3P14 - chains A and C; structure by X-ray diffraction, 2.51 A resolution.

== Chain A (and C) ==
Protein: L-rhamnose isomerase
Source organism: Bacillus halodurans
Notes: EC 5.3.1.14; chain C of this document is another copy of the same molecule, construct and numbering; everything in this record applies to it too
UniProtKB: Q9KCL9 (RHAA_BACHD); residue numbers follow UniProt; this construct covers 1-418
Amino-acid sequence (424 residues; each row starts with the number of its first residue; numbers below 1 keep their minus sign (His-5 is residue -5)):
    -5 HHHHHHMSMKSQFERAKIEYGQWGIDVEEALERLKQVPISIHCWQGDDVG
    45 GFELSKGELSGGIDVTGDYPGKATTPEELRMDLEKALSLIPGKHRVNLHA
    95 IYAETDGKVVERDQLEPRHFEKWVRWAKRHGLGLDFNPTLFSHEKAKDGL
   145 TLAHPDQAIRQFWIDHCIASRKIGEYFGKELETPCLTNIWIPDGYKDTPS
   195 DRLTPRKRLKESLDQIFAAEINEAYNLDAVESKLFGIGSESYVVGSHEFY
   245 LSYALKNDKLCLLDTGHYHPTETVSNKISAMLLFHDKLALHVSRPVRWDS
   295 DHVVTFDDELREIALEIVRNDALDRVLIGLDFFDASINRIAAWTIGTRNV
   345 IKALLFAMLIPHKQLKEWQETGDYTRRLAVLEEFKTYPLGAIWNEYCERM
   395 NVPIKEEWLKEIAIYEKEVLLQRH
Not modelled in the structure: -5 to 3, 49-60, 418 (chain C: -5 to 2, 49-61, 418)
Construct notes: expression tag (-5 to 0)

== Interface between chain A and chain C ==
Contacting residue pairs (90; chain A residue first):
  Pro149(A) - Glu364(C)
  Tyr189(A) - Gln363(C)  hydrogen bond
  Tyr189(A) - Tyr368(C)
  Asp191(A) - Arg371(C)
  Thr192(A) - Arg371(C)  hydrogen bond (backbone-side chain)
  Pro193(A) - Arg313(C)
  Pro193(A) - Gln363(C)
  Pro193(A) - Arg371(C)
  Ser194(A) - Arg313(C)  hydrogen bond (backbone-side chain)
  Ser194(A) - Leu359(C)  hydrogen bond (side chain-backbone)
  Ser194(A) - Gln363(C)  hydrogen bond
  Ser194(A) - Arg371(C)
  Asp195(A) - Lys360(C)
  Asp195(A) - Gln363(C)
  Arg196(A) - Ser273(C)
  Arg196(A) - Glu306(C)  salt bridge
  Arg196(A) - Glu310(C)  salt bridge
  Arg196(A) - Arg313(C)
  Leu197(A) - Ser273(C)
  Leu197(A) - Leu277(C)  hydrophobic
  Leu197(A) - Asn314(C)
  Arg200(A) - Asn270(C)  hydrogen bond
  Arg200(A) - Ser273(C)  hydrogen bond
  Arg200(A) - Ala274(C)
  Arg200(A) - Leu277(C)
  Lys201(A) - Leu277(C)
  Arg202(A) - Glu364(C)  salt bridge
  Lys204(A) - Phe278(C)
  Tyr236(A) - Asn270(C)
  Ser240(A) - Ala274(C)
  His241(A) - Glu242(C)  salt bridge
  Glu242(A) - His241(C)  salt bridge
  Glu242(A) - Leu245(C)
  Glu242(A) - Lys271(C)  salt bridge
  Phe243(A) - Ala274(C)
  Phe243(A) - Leu277(C)  hydrophobic
  Phe243(A) - Phe278(C)
  Leu245(A) - Glu242(C)
  Leu245(A) - Ser246(C)
  Ser246(A) - Leu245(C)
  Ser246(A) - Leu249(C)
  Ser246(A) - Phe278(C)
  Tyr247(A) - Phe278(C)
  Leu249(A) - Ser246(C)
  Leu249(A) - Leu249(C)  hydrophobic
  His263(A) - His263(C)
  His263(A) - Thr265(C)
  His263(A) - Glu266(C)  salt bridge
  Pro264(A) - Pro264(C)
  Pro264(A) - Thr265(C)
  Thr265(A) - His263(C)
  Thr265(A) - Pro264(C)
  Glu266(A) - His263(C)
  Asn270(A) - Arg200(C)  hydrogen bond (backbone-side chain)
  Asn270(A) - Tyr236(C)
  Lys271(A) - Glu242(C)  salt bridge
  Ser273(A) - Arg196(C)
  Ser273(A) - Leu197(C)
  Ser273(A) - Arg200(C)  hydrogen bond
  Ala274(A) - Arg200(C)
  Ala274(A) - Ser240(C)
  Ala274(A) - Phe243(C)
  Leu277(A) - Leu197(C)  hydrophobic
  Leu277(A) - Arg200(C)
  Leu277(A) - Lys201(C)
  Leu277(A) - Phe243(C)  hydrophobic
  Phe278(A) - Phe243(C)
  Phe278(A) - Ser246(C)
  Phe278(A) - Tyr247(C)  hydrophobic
  Glu306(A) - Thr192(C)
  Glu306(A) - Arg196(C)  salt bridge
  Glu310(A) - Arg196(C)  salt bridge
  Arg313(A) - Ser194(C)  hydrogen bond (side chain-backbone)
  Arg313(A) - Arg196(C)
  Asn314(A) - Leu197(C)
  Leu359(A) - Ser194(C)  hydrogen bond (backbone-side chain)
  Lys360(A) - Ser194(C)
  Lys360(A) - Asp195(C)
  Gln363(A) - Tyr189(C)
  Gln363(A) - Pro193(C)
  Gln363(A) - Ser194(C)  hydrogen bond (side chain-backbone)
  Gln363(A) - Asp195(C)  hydrogen bond (side chain-backbone)
  Glu364(A) - Pro149(C)
  Glu364(A) - Arg202(C)  salt bridge
  Tyr368(A) - Tyr189(C)
  Arg371(A) - Tyr189(C)
  Arg371(A) - Asp191(C)
  Arg371(A) - Thr192(C)  hydrogen bond (side chain-backbone)
  Arg371(A) - Pro193(C)
  Arg371(A) - Ser194(C)
Interface residues without a listed pair, chain A (48 interface residues in all): Thr198, Lys250, Ser269, His279, Leu372, Leu375
Interface residues without a listed pair, chain C (45 interface residues in all): Lys204, Lys250, Ser269, Leu372

== Summary ==
Chain A and chain C form an interface of 48 and 45 residues respectively; the contacts include 14 hydrogen
bonds and 11 salt bridges. Polar pairs include Arg196(A)-Glu306(C), Arg196(A)-Glu310(C) and
Arg202(A)-Glu364(C).
Chain A and chain C are both L-rhamnose isomerase (Bacillus halodurans); the structure, Crystal structure of
L-rhamnose isomerase with a novel high thermo-stability from Bacillus halodurans, was determined by X-ray
diffraction, deposited together with 3UXI, 3UVA and 3UU0.
